Entry 1HB0 (X-ray diffraction, 2.05 A resolution); this record covers chain B.

# Chain B
Name: Elastase 1
Source organism: Sus scrofa
Notes: EC 3.4.21.11
UniProt: P00772 (EL1_PIG); the construct lacks a stretch of the UniProt sequence and is renumbered around it, so the offset changes along the chain: 16-36 = UniProt 27-47; 37-65 = UniProt 51-79; 66-99 = UniProt 81-114; 100-145 = UniProt 117-162; 5 more segments
Amino-acid sequence (240 residues; row label = number of the first residue in the row; note: 1 number in that range is skipped by the numbering (no residue carries it; nothing is unmodelled there); a row labelled like 36A-36C holds insertion residues (36A, then the next letters in order)):
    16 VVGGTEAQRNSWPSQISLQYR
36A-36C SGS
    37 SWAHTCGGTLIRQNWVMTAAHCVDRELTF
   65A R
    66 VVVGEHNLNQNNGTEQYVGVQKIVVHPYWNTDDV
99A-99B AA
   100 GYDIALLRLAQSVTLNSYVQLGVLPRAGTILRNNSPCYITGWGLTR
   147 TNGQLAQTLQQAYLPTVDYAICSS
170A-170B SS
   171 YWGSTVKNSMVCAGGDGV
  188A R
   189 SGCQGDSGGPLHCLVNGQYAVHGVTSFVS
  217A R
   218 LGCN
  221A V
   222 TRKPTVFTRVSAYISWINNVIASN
Cystine bridges: Cys-42/Cys-58, Cys-136/Cys-201, Cys-168/Cys-182, Cys-191/Cys-220
Ion coordination: Ca2+: Glu-70, Asn-72, Gln-75, Asn-77, Glu-80

# Overview
Glu-70, Asn-72, Gln-75, Asn-77 and Glu-80 coordinate Ca2+.
Chain B is Elastase 1 (Sus scrofa); the structure, Snapshots of serine protease catalysis: (D) acyl-enzyme
intermediate between porcine pancreatic elastase and human beta-casomorphin-7 jumped ..., was determined by
X-ray diffraction (same publication as 1HAX, 1HAY and 1HAZ).
